2PFJ - chains Z and B of the 4 polymer chains in the assembly; structure by X-ray diffraction, 3.10 A resolution.

[Chain Z]
Molecule: 29-nt DNA strand
Sequence (29 nucleotides; numbered 1 to 29; the number before each row is that of its first residue):
     1 TAGCAGCCTGAGCTTTGCTCAACTCAACT
Unresolved in the structure: 15-16
Bound ions: Ca2+ site 1: DC8 (shared with Asp55(B) of chain B)

[Chain B]
Protein: Endodeoxyribonuclease 1
Source organism: Enterobacteria phage T7
Notes: EC 3.1.21.2
UniProtKB: P00641 (ENRN_BPT7); numbering as in UniProt (aligned over 1-149)
Amino-acid sequence (149 residues; numbered 1 to 149; the number before each row is that of its first residue):
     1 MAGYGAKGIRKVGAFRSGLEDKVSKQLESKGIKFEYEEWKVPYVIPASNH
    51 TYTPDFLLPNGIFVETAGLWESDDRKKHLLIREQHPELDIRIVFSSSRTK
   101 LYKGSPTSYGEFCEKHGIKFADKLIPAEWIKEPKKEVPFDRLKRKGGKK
Unresolved in the structure: 1-15, 146-149
Sequence notes: engineered mutation Ala67 (Lys in P00641)
Bound ions: Ca2+ site 1: Asp55 (shared with DC8(Z) of chain Z); Ca2+ site 2: Asp55, Glu65, Thr66 (shared with DC8(Z) of chain Z)

[Chain Z / chain B interface]
Pairs across the interface (17; chain Z residue first):
  DG6(Z) with His50(B), salt bridge to the phosphate; Thr51(B), hydrogen bond to the phosphate
  DC7(Z) with Thr51(B), phosphate contact; Tyr52(B), phosphate contact; Thr53(B), hydrogen bond to the phosphate; Lys77(B), salt bridge to the phosphate
  DC8(Z) with Glu65(B), phosphate contact
  DT9(Z) with Thr66(B), phosphate contact; Gly68(B), hydrogen bond to the phosphate; Leu69(B), base contact; Ser95(B), base contact; Thr99(B), base contact
  DG17(Z) with Arg98(B), hydrogen bond to the phosphate
  DC18(Z) with Arg98(B), salt bridge to the phosphate
  DC20(Z) with Lys103(B), salt bridge to the phosphate
  DA26(Z) with Lys40(B), hydrogen bond to the phosphate
  DA27(Z) with Lys40(B), salt bridge to the phosphate
Interface residues without a listed pair, chain Z (11 interface residues in all): DA5, DA21
Interface residues without a listed pair, chain B (18 interface residues in all): Asn49, Asp55, Ala67, Ser96

[Summary]
Chain Z and chain B form an interface of 11 and 18 residues respectively; the contacts include 5 hydrogen
bonds and 5 salt bridges. Among the polar pairs are DG6(Z)-Thr51(B), DC7(Z)-Thr53(B) and DT9(Z)-Gly68(B). The
Ca2+ site 1 is built by Asp55(B) and DC8(Z).
Here chain Z is a 29-nt DNA strand and chain B is Endodeoxyribonuclease 1 (Enterobacteria phage T7). Entry
2PFJ (Crystal Structure of T7 Endo I resolvase in complex with a Holliday Junction) was determined by X-ray
diffraction.
